Entry 9LYP (electron microscopy, 3.60 A resolution); this record covers chains B and j of the 3 polymer chains in the assembly.

[Chain B]
Name: Spike glycoprotein
From: Severe acute respiratory syndrome coronavirus 2
UniProt: A0A8A3HA81 (A0A8A3HA81_SARS2); residues 334-527 here correspond to UniProt positions 331-524 (UniProt number = residue number - 3)
Sequence (194 residues; row label = number of the first residue in the row):
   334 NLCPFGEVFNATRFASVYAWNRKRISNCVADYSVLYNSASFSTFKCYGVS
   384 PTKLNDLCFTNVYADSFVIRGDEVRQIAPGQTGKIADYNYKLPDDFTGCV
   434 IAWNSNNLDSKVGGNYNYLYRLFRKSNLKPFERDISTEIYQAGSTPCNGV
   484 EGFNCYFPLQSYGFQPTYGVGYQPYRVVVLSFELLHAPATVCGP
Disulfides: Cys336-Cys361, Cys379-Cys432, Cys391-Cys525, Cys480-Cys488
Covalently attached groups: N-acetylglucosamine (NAG) linked to Asn343

[Chain j]
Name: REGN10987 Fab homologue (Heavy chain)
From: Homo sapiens
Notes: antibody fragment or engineered binder
Sequence (223 residues; each row starts with the number of its first residue):
     1 QVQLVESGGGVVQPGRSLRLSCAASGFTFSNYAMYWVRQAPGKGLEWVAV
    51 ISYDGSNKYYADSVKGRFTISRDNSKNTLYLQMNSLRTEDTAVYYCASGS
   101 DYGDYLLVYWGQGTLVTVSSASTKGPSVFPLAPSSKSTSGGTAALGCLVK
   151 DYFPEPVTVSWNSGALTSGVHTFPAVLQSSGLYSLSSVVTVPSSSLGTQT
   201 YICNVNHKPSNTKVDKKVEPKSC
Disulfides: Cys22-Cys96, Cys147-Cys203

[Interface between chain B and chain j]
Residue-residue contacts (19):
  Asn440(B) - Asp101(j)
  Asn440(B) - Tyr102(j)  hydrogen bond (side chain-backbone)
  Asn440(B) - Gly103(j)
  Asn440(B) - Asp104(j)
  Asn440(B) - Tyr105(j)  hydrogen bond
  Leu441(B) - Asp101(j)
  Ser443(B) - Asp104(j)
  Lys444(B) - Asn31(j)
  Lys444(B) - Asp104(j)
  Val445(B) - Tyr35(j)
  Val445(B) - Ser52(j)
  Val445(B) - Tyr59(j)  hydrophobic
  Val445(B) - Asp104(j)  hydrogen bond (backbone-side chain)
  Gly446(B) - Asn57(j)
  Gly447(B) - Tyr53(j)  hydrogen bond (backbone-side chain)
  Asn448(B) - Tyr53(j)
  Tyr449(B) - Tyr53(j)  hydrogen bond (backbone-side chain)
  Asn450(B) - Tyr53(j)
  Pro499(B) - Tyr105(j)  hydrophobic
Also at the interface, not in a pair above, chain B (12 interface residues in all): Asn439
Also at the interface, not in a pair above, chain j (13 interface residues in all): Asp54, Ser56

[Overview]
The interface between chain B and chain j involves 12 residues on one side and 13 on the other, with 5
hydrogen bonds. Polar pairs include Asn440(B)-Tyr102(j), Asn440(B)-Tyr105(j) and Val445(B)-Asp104(j).
N-acetylglucosamine is covalently linked to Asn343(B).
Chain B is Spike glycoprotein (Severe acute respiratory syndrome coronavirus 2) and chain j is REGN10987 Fab
homologue (Heavy chain) (Homo sapiens); the structure, Alpha SARS-CoV-2 spike protein RBD-down in complex with
REGN10987 Fab homologue (local refinement), was determined by electron microscopy together with 9LYO from the
same study.
